PDB entry 6JLY | X-ray diffraction, 3.50 A resolution | chains E and J of the 12 polymer chains in the assembly

# Chain E
Protein: Probable translation initiation factor eIF-2B subunit gamma
Organism: Schizosaccharomyces pombe (strain 972 / ATCC 24843)
UniProt: P56288 (EI2BG_SCHPO); numbering as in UniProt (aligned over 1-458)
Amino-acid sequence (458 residues; row label = number of the first residue in the row):
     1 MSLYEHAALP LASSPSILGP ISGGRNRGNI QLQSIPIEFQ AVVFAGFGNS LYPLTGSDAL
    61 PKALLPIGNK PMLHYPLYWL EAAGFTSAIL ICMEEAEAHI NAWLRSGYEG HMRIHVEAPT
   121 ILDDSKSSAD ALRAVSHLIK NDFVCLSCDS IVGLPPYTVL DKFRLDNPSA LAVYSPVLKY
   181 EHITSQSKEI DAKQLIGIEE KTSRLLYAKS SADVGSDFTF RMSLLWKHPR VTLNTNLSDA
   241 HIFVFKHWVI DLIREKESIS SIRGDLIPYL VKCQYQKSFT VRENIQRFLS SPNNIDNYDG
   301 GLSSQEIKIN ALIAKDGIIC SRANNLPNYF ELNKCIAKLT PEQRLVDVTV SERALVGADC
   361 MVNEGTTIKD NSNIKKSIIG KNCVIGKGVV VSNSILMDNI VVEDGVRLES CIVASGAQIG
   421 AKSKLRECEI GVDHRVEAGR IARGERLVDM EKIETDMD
Disordered / not traced: 1-27, 293-302, 452-458
Sequence notes: conflict Y157 (Ile in P56288), T158 (Tyr in P56288), V159 (Gly in P56288)
Curated features (UniProtKB/Swiss-Prot):
  - modified residue: S291 (Phosphoserine)

# Chain J
Protein: Probable translation initiation factor eIF-2B subunit epsilon
Organism: Schizosaccharomyces pombe (strain 972 / ATCC 24843)
UniProt: P56287 (EI2BE_SCHPO); numbering as in UniProt (aligned over 1-678)
Amino-acid sequence (678 residues; each row starts with the number of its first residue):
     1 MPPSKGLNGK LEKPKHALQA IVLSDSYNYR FRPLTLDKPR CLLPLANTPL IEYTFEFLAL
    61 AGVQEVYVFC CAHAGQIREY IEKSKWNLPS SPFSVNTIVS RESLSVGDAL RELDSKQLIT
   121 SDFILVSGDV VSNVPLNEVL KEHRKRREDD KNAIMTMVVR EASPFHRTRA RTESSVFVID
   181 KKTSQCVHYQ ANERGKHYVS MDPEIFNEHE ELEVRNDLID CQIDICSNDV PALFTENFDY
   241 QDIRKDFVYG VLTSDLLGKK IHCHVAKENY AARVRSLQTY DAISKDVLSR WVYPFVPDSN
   301 LLNQTFSYQR HQIYKEEDVV LARSCIIKAR TLIGAYTKVG DASVVANTII GRNCTIGSNC
   361 SIDSAFLWED VVIGDNCRIG KAILANSVKI GNNCSIEDGA IVAAGVVIGD NTIIEKNKRL
   421 TTFESHSQGT LNDPSLVGIG GRGQEYHAEE DSDDEGEFME ASGLIESTNE LHLSDSESSE
   481 TSSSSEEDME FIPFSARRDS ANTINSEDFD EGDFNKEAQQ SLERAFEENH QIDIAALELN
   541 TLRMAMNANY HEVRSAIVLA LLRRIMHLDV SPKEALAKVM TRWGPLLAKL TFSHEEQVDN
   601 VLTLQKYCVR LSMTRHFLQL LGYFYQLEIA EENAIQEWYS DPRSSEGELA ALRDAGGKQF
   661 VDWLNTAESE SESEEGSE
Disordered / not traced: 1-14, 441-678
Curated features (UniProtKB/Swiss-Prot):
  - modified residue: T172 (Phosphothreonine), S500 (Phosphoserine), T503 (Phosphothreonine), S506 (Phosphoserine)

# How chain E and chain J interact
Residue-residue contacts - 45 pairs, chain E then chain J:
  K193(E) with N207(J)
  L195(E) with F206(J), hydrophobic
  E200(E) with K181(J); E213(J)
  G215(E) with P203(J)
  F218(E) with V199(J); S200(J); M201(J)
  T219(E) with V199(J)
  F220(E) with Y198(J); V199(J), hydrogen bond (backbone-backbone)
  R221(E) with H197(J); Y198(J), hydrogen bond
  M222(E) with V176(J), hydrophobic; Q190(J); N192(J); H197(J), hydrogen bond (backbone-backbone); V199(J), hydrophobic
  S223(E) with H197(J)
  L225(E) with V176(J), hydrophobic; V214(J), hydrophobic
  W226(E) with F165(J); N216(J)
  P229(E) with P164(J), hydrophobic; V214(J); R215(J); N216(J), hydrogen bond (backbone-backbone); D217(J)
  R230(E) with E161(J), salt bridge; E213(J), salt bridge; V214(J); R215(J); D217(J); K267(J)
  V231(E) with L212(J); E213(J); V214(J), hydrogen bond (backbone-backbone)
  T232(E) with L212(J)
  L233(E) with E210(J); E211(J); L212(J), hydrogen bond (backbone-backbone)
  N234(E) with E210(J)
  T235(E) with F206(J); H209(J); E210(J), hydrogen bond (backbone-backbone)
Other interface residues (no listed pair), chain E (20 interface residues in all): N236
Other interface residues (no listed pair), chain J (28 interface residues in all): S174, A191, K196

# Summary
20 residues of chain E face 28 of chain J across their interface; the contacts include 7 hydrogen bonds and 2
salt bridges. Among the polar pairs are R230(E)-E161(J), R230(E)-E213(J) and R221(E)-Y198(J).
Here chain E is Probable translation initiation factor eIF-2B subunit gamma and chain J is Probable
translation initiation factor eIF-2B subunit epsilon, both from Schizosaccharomyces pombe (strain 972 / ATCC
24843). Entry 6JLY (eIF2a - eIF2B complex) was determined by X-ray diffraction together with 6K71, 6K72 and
6JLZ from the same study.
